5C3E - chains A and F of the 15 polymer chains in the assembly; structure by X-ray diffraction, 3.70 A resolution.

Chain A:
Protein: DNA-directed RNA polymerase II subunit RPB1
From: Saccharomyces cerevisiae (strain ATCC 204508 / S288c)
Notes: EC 2.7.7.6
Reference sequence: P04050 (RPB1_YEAST); numbering as in UniProt (aligned over 1-1733)
Chain sequence (1733 residues; numbered 1 to 1733; the number before each row is that of its first residue):
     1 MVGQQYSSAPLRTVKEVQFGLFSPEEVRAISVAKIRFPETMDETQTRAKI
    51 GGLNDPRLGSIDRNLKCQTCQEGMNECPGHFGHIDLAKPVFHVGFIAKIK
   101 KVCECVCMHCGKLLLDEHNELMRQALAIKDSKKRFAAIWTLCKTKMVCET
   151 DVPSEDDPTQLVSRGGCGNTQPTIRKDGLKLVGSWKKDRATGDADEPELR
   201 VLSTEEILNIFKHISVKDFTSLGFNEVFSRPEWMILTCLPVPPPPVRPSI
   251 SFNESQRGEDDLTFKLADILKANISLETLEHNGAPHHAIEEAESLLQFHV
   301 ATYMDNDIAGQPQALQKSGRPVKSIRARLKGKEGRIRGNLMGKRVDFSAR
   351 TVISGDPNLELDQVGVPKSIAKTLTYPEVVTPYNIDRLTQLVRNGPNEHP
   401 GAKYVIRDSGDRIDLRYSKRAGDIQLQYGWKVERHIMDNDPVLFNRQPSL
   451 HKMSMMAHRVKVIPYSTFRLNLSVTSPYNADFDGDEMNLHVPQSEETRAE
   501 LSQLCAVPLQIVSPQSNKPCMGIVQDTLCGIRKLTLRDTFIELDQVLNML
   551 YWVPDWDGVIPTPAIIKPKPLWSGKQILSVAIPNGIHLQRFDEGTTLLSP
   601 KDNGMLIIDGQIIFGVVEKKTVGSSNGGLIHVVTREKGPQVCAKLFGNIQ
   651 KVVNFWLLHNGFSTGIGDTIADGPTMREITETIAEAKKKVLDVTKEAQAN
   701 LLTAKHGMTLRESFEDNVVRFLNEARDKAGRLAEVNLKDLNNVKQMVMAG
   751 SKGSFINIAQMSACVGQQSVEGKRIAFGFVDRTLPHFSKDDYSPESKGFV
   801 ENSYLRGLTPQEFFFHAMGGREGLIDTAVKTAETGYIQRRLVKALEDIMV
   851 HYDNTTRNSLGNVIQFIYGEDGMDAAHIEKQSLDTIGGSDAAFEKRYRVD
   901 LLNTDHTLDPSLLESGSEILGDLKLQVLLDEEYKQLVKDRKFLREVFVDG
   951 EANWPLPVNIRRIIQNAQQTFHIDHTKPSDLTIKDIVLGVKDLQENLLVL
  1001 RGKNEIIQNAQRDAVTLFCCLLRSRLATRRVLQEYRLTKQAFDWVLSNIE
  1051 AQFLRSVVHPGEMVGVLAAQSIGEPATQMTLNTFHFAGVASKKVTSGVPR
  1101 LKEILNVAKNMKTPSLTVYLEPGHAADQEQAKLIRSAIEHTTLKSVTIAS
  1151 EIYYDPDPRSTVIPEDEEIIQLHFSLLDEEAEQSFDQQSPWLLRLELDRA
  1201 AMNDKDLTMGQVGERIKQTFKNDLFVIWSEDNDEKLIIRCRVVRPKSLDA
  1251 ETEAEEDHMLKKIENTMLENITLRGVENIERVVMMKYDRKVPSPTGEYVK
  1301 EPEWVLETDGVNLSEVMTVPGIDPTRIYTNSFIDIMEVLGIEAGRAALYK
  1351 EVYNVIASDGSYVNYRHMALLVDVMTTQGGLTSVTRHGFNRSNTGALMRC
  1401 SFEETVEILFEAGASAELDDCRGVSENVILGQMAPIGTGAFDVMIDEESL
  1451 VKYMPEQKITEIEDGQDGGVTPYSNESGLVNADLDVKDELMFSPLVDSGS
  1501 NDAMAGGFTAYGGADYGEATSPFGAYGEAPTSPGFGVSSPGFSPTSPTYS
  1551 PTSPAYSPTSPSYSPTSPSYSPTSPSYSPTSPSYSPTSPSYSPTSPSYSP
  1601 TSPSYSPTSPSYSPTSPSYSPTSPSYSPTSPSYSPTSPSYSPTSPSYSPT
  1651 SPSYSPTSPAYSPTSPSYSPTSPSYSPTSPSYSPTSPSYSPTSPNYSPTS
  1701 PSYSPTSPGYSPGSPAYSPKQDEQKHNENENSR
Not modelled in the structure: 1, 44, 1084-1088, 1176-1184, 1246-1253, 1455-1733
Bound ions: Zn2+ site 1: C67, H80; Zn2+ site 2: C110, C167; Mg2+: D481 (shared with 1 residue of chain R)
Curated features (UniProtKB/Swiss-Prot):
  - region: P248 to D260 (Lid loop), N306 to K323 (Rudder loop), P810 to E822 (Bridging helix)
  - binding site (Zn(2+)): C67, C70, C77, H80, C107, C110, C148, C167
  - binding site (Mg(2+)): D481, D483, D485
  - modified residue: T1471 (Phosphothreonine)
  - cross-link (Glycyl lysine isopeptide (Lys-Gly)): K695 (interchain with G-Cter in ubiquitin), K1246 (interchain with G-Cter in ubiquitin), K1350 (interchain with G-Cter in ubiquitin)
  - natural variant: S1653 to P1659 (deletion: In strain: A364A)
  - mutagenesis: K1246 (K1246R: Impairs ubiquitination during transcription stress)

Chain F:
Protein: DNA-directed RNA polymerases I, II, and III subunit RPABC2
From: Saccharomyces cerevisiae (strain ATCC 204508 / S288c)
Reference sequence: P20435 (RPAB2_YEAST); numbering as in UniProt (aligned over 1-155)
Chain sequence (155 residues; row label = number of the first residue in the row):
     1 MSDYEEAFNDGNENFEDFDVEHFSDEETYEEKPQFKDGETTDANGKTIVT
    51 GGNGPEDFQQHEQIRRKTLKEKAIPKDQRATTPYMTKYERARILGTRALQ
   101 ISMNAPVFVDLEGETDPLRIAMKELAEKKIPLVIRRYLPDGSFEDWSVEE
   151 LIVDL
Not modelled in the structure: 1-68
Curated features (UniProtKB/Swiss-Prot):
  - region: L111 to L132 (Leucine-zipper)
  - modified residue: S24 (Phosphoserine)

Chain A / chain F interface:
Residue-residue contacts (89):
  V379(A) with S102(F)
  V380(A) with N104(F)
  T381(A) with I101(F); S102(F); N104(F)
  P382(A) with N104(F)
  Y383(A) with I101(F), hydrophobic; V107(F); L111(F), hydrophobic; E114(F); T115(F)
  R387(A) with T115(F)
  Y428(A) with N104(F)
  S494(A) with L99(F)
  E495(A) with A98(F); L99(F); S102(F); P117(F); L118(F)
  E496(A) with R92(F), salt bridge; G95(F); T96(F); L99(F)
  A499(A) with G95(F)
  S502(A) with L118(F)
  Q503(A) with R90(F), hydrogen bond; A91(F); L94(F); L118(F)
  L504(A) with K87(F); Y88(F), hydrophobic; A91(F), hydrophobic
  H851(A) with P139(F)
  Y852(A) with T81(F); T86(F); E89(F), hydrogen bond; R136(F); Y137(F)
  D853(A) with L138(F); P139(F)
  R857(A) with P139(F)
  D874(A) with K87(F), salt bridge
  R1001(A) with A80(F); T82(F); P83(F)
  K1003(A) with Q78(F)
  A1051(A) with D154(F)
  L1054(A) with Y84(F)
  R1055(A) with D154(F), salt bridge; L155(F)
  H1059(A) with T86(F), hydrogen bond; K87(F), hydrogen bond (side chain-backbone); Y88(F)
  P1060(A) with T86(F)
  G1061(A) with Y88(F)
  E1062(A) with K87(F), salt bridge; Y88(F), hydrogen bond
  G1437(A) with Y88(F)
  T1438(A) with Y88(F); R92(F), hydrogen bond (backbone-side chain)
  F1441(A) with Y88(F); E89(F); R92(F), hydrogen bond (backbone-side chain); I134(F), hydrophobic; R135(F)
  D1442(A) with V133(F); I134(F); R135(F), hydrogen bond (backbone-backbone); Y137(F)
  V1443(A) with R92(F); V133(F); I134(F), hydrophobic
  M1444(A) with L132(F); V133(F), hydrogen bond (backbone-backbone); R135(F); D145(F)
  I1445(A) with P131(F); L132(F), hydrophobic
  D1446(A) with P131(F), hydrogen bond (backbone-backbone)
  S1449(A) with P131(F)
  L1450(A) with F108(F), hydrophobic; P131(F)
  Y1453(A) with F108(F), hydrophobic; K128(F); K129(F), hydrogen bond (backbone-side chain); I130(F); P131(F), hydrophobic; E149(F), hydrogen bond
  M1454(A) with F108(F)
Other interface residues (no listed pair), chain A (45 interface residues in all): G429, N854, M1433, G1439, A1440
Other interface residues (no listed pair), chain F (46 interface residues in all): D116, I120

Summary:
45 residues of chain A face 46 of chain F across their interface; the contacts include 12 hydrogen bonds and 4
salt bridges. Polar pairs include E496(A)-R92(F), D874(A)-K87(F) and R1055(A)-D154(F).
Chain A is DNA-directed RNA polymerase II subunit RPB1 and chain F is DNA-directed RNA polymerases I, II, and
III subunit RPABC2, both from Saccharomyces cerevisiae (strain ATCC 204508 / S288c); the structure, Crystal
structure of a transcribing RNA Polymerase II complex reveals a complete transcription bubble, was determined
by X-ray diffraction (same publication as 5C44, 5C4A, 5C4J and 5C4X).
